Entry 8WC4 (electron microscopy, 3.10 A resolution); this record covers chains B and S of the 5 polymer chains in the assembly.

[Chain B]
Protein: Guanine nucleotide-binding protein G(I)/G(S)/G(T) subunit beta-1
Organism: Homo sapiens
UniProt: P62873 (GBB1_HUMAN); numbering as in UniProt (aligned over 2-340)
Chain sequence (345 residues; numbered -4 to 340; the number before each row is that of its first residue; numbers below 1 keep their minus sign (Met-4 is residue -4)):
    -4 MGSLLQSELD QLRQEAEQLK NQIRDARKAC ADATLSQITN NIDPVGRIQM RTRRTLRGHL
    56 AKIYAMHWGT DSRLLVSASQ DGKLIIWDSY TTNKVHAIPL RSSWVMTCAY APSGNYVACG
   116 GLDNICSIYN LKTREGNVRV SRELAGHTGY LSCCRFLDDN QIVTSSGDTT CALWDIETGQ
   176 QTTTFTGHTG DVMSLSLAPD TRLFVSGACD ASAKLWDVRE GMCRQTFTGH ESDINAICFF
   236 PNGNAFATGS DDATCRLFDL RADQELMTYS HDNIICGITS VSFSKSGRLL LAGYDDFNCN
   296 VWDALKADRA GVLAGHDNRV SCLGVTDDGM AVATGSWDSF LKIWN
Not modelled in the structure: -4 to 5, 310
Sequence notes: initiating methionine (-4); expression tag (-3 to 1)
Swiss-Prot annotation at these positions:
  - modified residue: Ser2 (N-acetylserine), His266 (Phosphohistidine)

[Chain S]
Protein: scFv16
Organism: synthetic construct
Notes: antibody fragment or engineered binder
Chain sequence (285 residues; row label = number of the first residue in the row; note: 14 numbers in that range are skipped by the numbering (no residue carries them; nothing is unmodelled there); a row labelled like 120A-120O holds insertion residues (120A, then the next letters in order); numbers below 1 keep their minus sign (Met-36 is residue -36)):
   -36 MLLVNQSHQG FNKEHTSKMV SAIVLYVLLA AAAHSAFAVQ LVESGGGLVQ PGGSRKLSCS
    24 ASGFAFSSFG MHWVRQAPEK GLEWVAYISS GSGTIYYADT VKGRFTISRD DPKNTLFLQM
    84 TSLRSEDTAM YYCVRSIYYY GSSPFDFWGQ GTTLTVS
120A-120O AGGGGSGGGGSGGGG
   135 SADIVMTQAT SSVPVTPGES VSISCRSSKS LLHSNGNTYL YWFLQRPGQS PQLLIYRMSN
   195 LASGVPDRFS GSGSGTAFTL TISRLEAEDV GVYYCMQHLE YPLTFGAGTK LEL
Not modelled in the structure: -36 to 1, 10-16, 85-94, 120A-120O, 247
Disulfides: Cys22-Cys96, Cys159-Cys229

[How chain B and chain S interact]
Pairs across the interface (8):
  Arg68(B) - Tyr103(S)
  Leu69(B) - Tyr103(S)  hydrophobic
  Val90(B) - Tyr102(S)  hydrophobic
  Arg129(B) - Val2(S)
  Arg129(B) - Arg98(S)
  Glu130(B) - Gly26(S)
  Glu130(B) - Phe27(S)
  Gly131(B) - Phe32(S)
Interface residues without a listed pair, chain B (9 interface residues in all): Asp66, Asp83, His91
Interface residues without a listed pair, chain S (8 interface residues in all): Ala28

[Overview]
9 residues of chain B and 8 residues of chain S are in contact.
Chain B is Guanine nucleotide-binding protein G(I)/G(S)/G(T) subunit beta-1 (Homo sapiens) and chain S is
scFv16 (synthetic construct); the structure, Cryo-EM structure of the ZH8651-bound mTAAR1-Gs complex, was
determined by electron microscopy (same publication as 8WC3, 8WC5, 8WC6, 8WC7, 8WC8, 8WC9, 8WCA and 8WCB).
